Entry 6XI2 (X-ray diffraction, 2.57 A resolution); this record covers chains A and B of the 3 polymer chains in the assembly.

== Chain A ==
Protein: Protein O-linked-mannose beta-1,4-N-acetylglucosaminyltransferase 2
Organism: Homo sapiens
Notes: EC 2.4.1.312
Reference sequence: Q8NAT1 (PMGT2_HUMAN); residue numbers follow UniProt; this construct covers 48-580
Sequence (533 residues; numbered 48 to 580; the number before each row is that of its first residue):
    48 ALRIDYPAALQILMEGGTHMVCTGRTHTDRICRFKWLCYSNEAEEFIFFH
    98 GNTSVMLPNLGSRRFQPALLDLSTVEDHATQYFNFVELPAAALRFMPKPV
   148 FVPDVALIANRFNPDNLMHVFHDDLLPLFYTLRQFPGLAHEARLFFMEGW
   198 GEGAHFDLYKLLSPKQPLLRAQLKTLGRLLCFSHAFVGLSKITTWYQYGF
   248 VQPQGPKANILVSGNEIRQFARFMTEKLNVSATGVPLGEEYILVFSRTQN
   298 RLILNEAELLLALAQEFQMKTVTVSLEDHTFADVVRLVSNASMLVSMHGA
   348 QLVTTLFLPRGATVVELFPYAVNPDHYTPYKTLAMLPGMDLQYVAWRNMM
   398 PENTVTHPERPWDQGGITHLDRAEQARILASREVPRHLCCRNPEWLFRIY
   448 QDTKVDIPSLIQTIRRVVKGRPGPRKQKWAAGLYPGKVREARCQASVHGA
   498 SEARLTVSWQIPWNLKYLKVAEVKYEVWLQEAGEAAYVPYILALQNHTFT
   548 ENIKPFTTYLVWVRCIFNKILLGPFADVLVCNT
Not modelled in the structure: 472-476
Sequence notes: conflict Ala55 (Lys in Q8NAT1), Ala126 (Asn in Q8NAT1), Ala279 (His in Q8NAT1), Ala427 (Gln in Q8NAT1), Ala477 (Thr in Q8NAT1), Ala478 (Val in Q8NAT1), Ala518 (Arg in Q8NAT1), Ala529 (Gln in Q8NAT1), Ala532 (Asn in Q8NAT1), Ala533 (Thr in Q8NAT1)
UniProt features mapped onto this chain:
  - glycosylation (N-linked (GlcNAc...) asparagine): Asn99, Asn276
  - natural variant: Arg158 (R158H: In MDDGA8), Met165 (M165T: In MDDGC8), Trp197 to Thr580 (deletion: In MDDGA8), Pro253 (P253L: In MDDGC8), Arg445 to Thr580 (deletion: In MDDGA8)
Cystine bridges: Cys69-Cys79, Cys85-Cys228, Cys436-Cys437, Cys490-Cys578
Covalently attached groups: N-acetylglucosamine (NAG) linked to Asn337
From the paper describing this entry:
  - post-translational modification sites: Asn99, Asn337, Asn543
  - binding site for N-acetylglucosamine: Trp409
  - catalytic residues: His345 (proposed by the authors, not directly observed)
  - mutagenesis - H345D: abolished catalytic activity
  - specificity-determining residues: Met165, Tyr374, Tyr377, Trp442, Ile446 (proposed by the authors, not directly observed)
  - disease-associated variants - R158H, G413V, R445*: abolished expression
  - disease-associated variants - R158H, W197*, G413V, R445* (citing earlier work)
  - disease-associated variants - M165T, P253L: decreased catalytic activity (citing earlier work)

== Chain B ==
Protein: Protein O-linked-mannose beta-1,4-N-acetylglucosaminyltransferase 2
Organism: Homo sapiens
Notes: EC 2.4.1.312
Reference sequence: Q8NAT1 (PMGT2_HUMAN); residue numbers follow UniProt; this construct covers 52-467, 469-580
Sequence (528 residues; row label = number of the first residue in the row; note: 1 number in that range is skipped by the numbering (no residue carries it; nothing is unmodelled there)):
    52 DYPAALQILMEGGTHMVCTGRTHTDRICRFKWLCYSNEAEEFIFFHGNTS
   102 VMLPNLGSRRFQPALLDLSTVEDHATQYFNFVELPAAALRFMPKPVFVPD
   152 VALIANRFNPDNLMHVFHDDLLPLFYTLRQFPGLAHEARLFFMEGWGEGA
   202 HFDLYKLLSPKQPLLRAQLKTLGRLLCFSHAFVGLSKITTWYQYGFVQPQ
   252 GPKANILVSGNEIRQFARFMTEKLNASHTGVPLAEEYILVFSRTQNRLIL
   302 NEAELLLALAQEFQMKTVTVSLEDHTFADVVRLVSNASMLVSMHGAQLVT
   352 TLFLPRGATVVELFPYAVNPDHYTPYKTLAMLPGMDLQYVAWRNMMPENT
   402 VTHPERPWDQGGITHLDRAQQAAILQSREVPRHLCCRNPEWLFRIYQDTK
   452 VDIPSLIQTIRRVVAA
   469 PGPAKQKAAAGLYPGKVREARCQASVHGASEARLTVSWQIPWNLKYLKVA
   519 EVKYEVWLQEQGEAAYVPYILALQNHTFTENIKPFTTYLVWVRCIFNKIL
   569 LGPFADVLVCNT
Not modelled in the structure: 279-284, 472-475
Sequence notes: conflict Ala55 (Lys in Q8NAT1), Ala126 (Asn in Q8NAT1), Ala277 (Val in Q8NAT1), Ala285 (Gly in Q8NAT1), Gln421 (Glu in Q8NAT1), Ala424 (Arg in Q8NAT1), Ala466 (Lys in Q8NAT1), Ala467 (Gly in Q8NAT1), Ala472 (Arg in Q8NAT1), Ala476 (Trp in Q8NAT1), Ala477 (Thr in Q8NAT1), Ala478 (Val in Q8NAT1), Ala518 (Arg in Q8NAT1), Ala532 (Asn in Q8NAT1), Ala533 (Thr in Q8NAT1)
UniProt features mapped onto this chain:
  - glycosylation (N-linked (GlcNAc...) asparagine): Asn99, Asn276
  - natural variant: Arg158 (R158H: In MDDGA8), Met165 (M165T: In MDDGC8), Trp197 to Thr580 (deletion: In MDDGA8), Pro253 (P253L: In MDDGC8), Arg445 to Thr580 (deletion: In MDDGA8)
Cystine bridges: Cys69-Cys79, Cys85-Cys228, Cys490-Cys578
Covalently attached groups: N-acetylglucosamine (NAG) linked to Asn543

== Chain A / chain B interface ==
Residue-residue contacts (124; chain A residue first):
  Val68(A) with Tyr177(B); Gln181(B), hydrogen bond (backbone-side chain)
  Cys69(A) with Gln181(B), hydrogen bond (backbone-side chain); Ile239(B)
  Thr70(A) with Thr70(B); Gln181(B), hydrogen bond (backbone-side chain)
  Arg72(A) with Asp76(B)
  Thr75(A) with Arg72(B), hydrogen bond
  Asp76(A) with Arg72(B), salt bridge
  Arg80(A) with Arg180(B), hydrogen bond (side chain-backbone); Gln181(B); Phe182(B), hydrogen bond (side chain-backbone); Pro183(B)
  Ser87(A) with Trp510(B)
  Ala90(A) with Trp510(B)
  Ile94(A) with Trp510(B), hydrophobic
  His97(A) with Leu480(B)
  Asn99(A) with Gln266(B), hydrogen bond (backbone-side chain); Arg269(B)
  Thr100(A) with Gln266(B)
  Ser101(A) with Asn262(B), hydrogen bond (backbone-side chain); Gln266(B)
  Val102(A) with Tyr177(B), hydrophobic; Glu263(B); Gln266(B)
  Met103(A) with Glu263(B), hydrogen bond (backbone-side chain)
  Leu104(A) with Tyr177(B), hydrophobic; Ile239(B), hydrophobic; Leu258(B); Glu263(B)
  Pro105(A) with Ile239(B); Leu258(B)
  Asn106(A) with Leu258(B), hydrogen bond (backbone-backbone); Ser260(B), hydrogen bond; Glu263(B), hydrogen bond
  Leu107(A) with Leu258(B), hydrophobic
  Gly108(A) with Tyr481(B)
  Ser109(A) with Tyr481(B), hydrogen bond (backbone-side chain); Leu569(B), hydrogen bond (side chain-backbone)
  Arg110(A) with Asn256(B); Ile257(B), hydrogen bond (side chain-backbone); Leu258(B)
  Phe112(A) with Tyr481(B), hydrophobic; Leu569(B); Pro571(B), hydrophobic
  Glu123(A) with Arg72(B), salt bridge
  Glu134(A) with Gly479(B); Leu480(B); Tyr481(B), hydrogen bond (side chain-backbone); Asn511(B), hydrogen bond (backbone-side chain)
  Leu135(A) with Leu480(B), hydrophobic; Trp510(B), hydrophobic; Asn511(B); Tyr514(B), hydrophobic
  Pro136(A) with Leu480(B); Leu515(B)
  Ala139(A) with Tyr514(B), hydrophobic
  Phe142(A) with Tyr514(B)
  Met143(A) with Trp510(B), hydrophobic; Tyr514(B), hydrophobic
  Tyr177(A) with Val68(B); Val102(B), hydrophobic; Leu104(B), hydrophobic
  Arg180(A) with Arg80(B), hydrogen bond (backbone-side chain)
  Gln181(A) with Val68(B), hydrogen bond (side chain-backbone); Cys69(B), hydrogen bond (side chain-backbone); Thr70(B), hydrogen bond (side chain-backbone); Arg80(B); Phe182(B)
  Phe182(A) with Arg80(B); Gln181(B); Phe182(B), hydrophobic
  Pro183(A) with Arg80(B); Pro183(B); His231(B); Phe233(B), hydrophobic
  His231(A) with Pro183(B)
  Phe233(A) with Pro183(B), hydrophobic
  Lys238(A) with Arg72(B)
  Ile239(A) with Cys69(B); Leu104(B), hydrophobic; Pro105(B)
  Thr240(A) with Leu104(B)
  Lys254(A) with Arg72(B)
  Ile257(A) with Arg110(B), hydrogen bond (backbone-side chain)
  Leu258(A) with Arg72(B); Leu104(B); Pro105(B); Asn106(B), hydrogen bond (backbone-backbone); Leu107(B), hydrophobic; Arg110(B)
  Ser260(A) with Asn106(B), hydrogen bond
  Asn262(A) with Ser101(B), hydrogen bond (side chain-backbone)
  Glu263(A) with Val102(B); Met103(B), hydrogen bond (side chain-backbone); Asn106(B), hydrogen bond
  Gln266(A) with Asn99(B), hydrogen bond (side chain-backbone); Thr100(B); Ser101(B)
  Leu480(A) with His97(B); Glu134(B); Leu135(B); Pro136(B)
  Tyr481(A) with Gly108(B); Ser109(B), hydrogen bond (side chain-backbone); Phe112(B), hydrophobic; Glu134(B), hydrogen bond (backbone-side chain)
  Trp510(A) with Ser87(B); Ala90(B); Ile94(B), hydrophobic; Val133(B), hydrophobic; Leu135(B), hydrophobic
  Asn511(A) with Glu134(B), hydrogen bond (side chain-backbone); Leu135(B)
  Tyr514(A) with Leu135(B), hydrophobic; Ala139(B), hydrophobic; Met143(B), hydrophobic
  Leu515(A) with Pro136(B)
  Lys516(A) with Pro136(B)
  Ile567(A) with Ser109(B)
  Leu569(A) with Ser109(B), hydrogen bond (backbone-side chain); Phe112(B)
  Gly570(A) with Phe112(B)
  Pro571(A) with Phe112(B), hydrophobic
Other interface residues (no listed pair), chain A (70 interface residues in all): Gly71, Ile78, Arg111, Val133, Asn256, Val259, Gly479, Pro482, Gly483, Lys484, Leu568
Other interface residues (no listed pair), chain B (66 interface residues in all): Gly71, Ile78, Glu92, Arg111, Phe142, Thr240, Val259, Pro482, Gly483, Ile567, Leu568, Gly570

== Overview ==
Chain A and chain B form an interface of 70 and 66 residues respectively; the contacts include 32 hydrogen
bonds and 2 salt bridges. Among the polar pairs are Asp76(A)-Arg72(B), Glu123(A)-Arg72(B) and
Val68(A)-Gln181(B). The paper reports the catalytic residue His345(A); R158H, G413V and R445* of chain A
abolish expression; 6 substitutions were tested in all.
Here chain A is Protein O-linked-mannose beta-1,4-N-acetylglucosaminyltransferase 2 and chain B is Protein
O-linked-mannose beta-1,4-N-acetylglucosaminyltransferase 2, both from Homo sapiens. Entry 6XI2 (Apo form of
POMGNT2) was determined by X-ray diffraction, deposited together with 6XFI.
